PDB entry 7BLO | electron microscopy, 9.50 A resolution (very low resolution: no residue pairs are listed; an interface is given only as per-side residue counts) | chains F and C of the 8 polymer chains in the assembly

[Chain F]
Protein: Vacuolar protein sorting-associated protein 26A
Organism: Homo sapiens
UniProtKB: O75436 (VP26A_HUMAN); residues 8-301 here = UniProt positions 8-301
Sequence (294 residues; row label = number of the first residue in the row):
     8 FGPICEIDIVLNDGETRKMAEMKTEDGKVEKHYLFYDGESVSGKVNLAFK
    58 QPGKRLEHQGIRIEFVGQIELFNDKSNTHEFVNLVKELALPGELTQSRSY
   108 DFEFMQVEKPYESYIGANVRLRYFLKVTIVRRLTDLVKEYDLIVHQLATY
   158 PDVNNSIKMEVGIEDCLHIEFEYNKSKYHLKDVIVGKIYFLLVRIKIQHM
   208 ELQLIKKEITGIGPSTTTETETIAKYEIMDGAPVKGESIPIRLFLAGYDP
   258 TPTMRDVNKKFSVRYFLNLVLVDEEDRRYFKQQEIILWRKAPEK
What the authors report for this chain:
  - disease-associated variants - K93E, M112I, M112V (citing earlier work)
  - self-association interface (contacts with another copy of this molecule): Met-112

[Chain C]
Protein: Vacuolar protein sorting-associated protein 35
Organism: Homo sapiens
UniProtKB: Q96QK1 (VPS35_HUMAN); numbering as in UniProt (aligned over 12-363)
Sequence (352 residues; numbered 12 to 363; the number before each row is that of its first residue):
    12 QEKLLDEAIQAVKVQSFQMKRCLDKNKLMDALKHASNMLGELRTSMLSPK
    62 SYYELYMAISDELHYLEVYLTDEFAKGRKVADLYELVQYAGNIIPRLYLL
   112 ITVGVVYVKSFPQSRKDILKDLVEMCRGVQHPLRGLFLRNYLLQCTRNIL
   162 PDEGEPTDEETTGDISDSMDFVLLNFAEMNKLWVRMQHQGHSRDREKRER
   212 ERQELRILVGTNLVRLSQLEGVNVERYKQIVLTGILEQVVNCRDALAQEY
   262 LMECIIQVFPDEFHLQTLNPFLRACAELHQNVNVKNIIIALIDRLALFAH
   312 REDGPGIPADIKLFDIFSQQVATVIQSRQDMPSEDVVSLQVSLINLAMKC
   362 YP

[Interface between chain F and chain C]
At this resolution (10 A) residue pairs are not listed: 22 residues of chain F and 16 of chain C lie at the interface.

[Summary]
The interface between chain F and chain C involves 22 residues on one side and 16 on the other. From the
paper: a self-association interface involving Met-112(F).
Here chain F is Vacuolar protein sorting-associated protein 26A and chain C is Vacuolar protein
sorting-associated protein 35, both from Homo sapiens. Entry 7BLO (VPS26 dimer region of metazoan
membrane-assembled retromer:SNX3 complex modelled with human proteins) was determined by electron microscopy
(same publication as 7BLQ, 7BLP and 7BLR).
